PDB entry 9IV1 | electron microscopy, 2.98 A resolution | chains S and A of the 5 polymer chains in the assembly

Chain S:
Name: scFv16
From: synthetic construct
Notes: antibody fragment or engineered binder
Amino-acid sequence (267 residues; each row starts with the number of its first residue; note: 3 numbers in that range are skipped by the numbering (no residue carries them; nothing is unmodelled there); a row labelled like 120A-120P holds insertion residues (120A, then the next letters in order)):
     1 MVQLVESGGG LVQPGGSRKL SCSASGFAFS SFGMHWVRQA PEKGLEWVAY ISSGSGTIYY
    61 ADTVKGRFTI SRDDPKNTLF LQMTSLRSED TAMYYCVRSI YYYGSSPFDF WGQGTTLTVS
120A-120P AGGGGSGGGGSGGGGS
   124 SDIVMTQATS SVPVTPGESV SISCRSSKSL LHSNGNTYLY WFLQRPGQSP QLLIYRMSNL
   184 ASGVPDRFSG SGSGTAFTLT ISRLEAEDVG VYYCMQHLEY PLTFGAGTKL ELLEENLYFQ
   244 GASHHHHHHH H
Disordered / not traced: 1, 120A-120P, 236-254

Chain A:
Name: Guanine nucleotide-binding protein G(s) subunit alpha isoforms short
From: Homo sapiens
Amino-acid sequence (361 residues; each row starts with the number of its first residue; note: 26 numbers in that range are skipped by the numbering (no residue carries them; nothing is unmodelled there)):
     8 MGCTLSAEDK AAVERSKMIE KQLQKDKQVY RATHRLLLLG ADNSGKSTIV K
    75 QMRIYHVNGY SEEECKQYKA VVYSNTIQSI IAIIRAMGRL KIDFGDSARA DDARQLFVLA
   135 GAAEEGFMTA ELAGVIKRLW KDSGVQACFN RSREYQLNDS AAYYLNDLDR IAQPNYIPTQ
   195 QDVLRTRVKT SGIFETKFQV DKVNFHMFDV GAQRDERRKW IQCFNDVTAI IFVVD
   260 SSDYNRLQEA LNDFKSIWNN RWLRTISVIL FLNKQDLLAE KVLAGKSKIE DYFPEFARYT
   320 TPEDATPEPG EDPRVTRAKY FIRDEFLRIS TASGDGRHYC YPHFTCSVDT ENARRIFNDC
   380 RDIIQRMHLR QYELL
Disordered / not traced: 8-11, 75-204

Interface between chain S and chain A:
Pairs across the interface (24; chain S residue first):
  Ser31(S) with Arg22(A)
  Ser52(S) with Glu21(A), hydrogen bond
  Ser53(S) with Glu21(A); Met25(A)
  Gly54(S) with Met25(A)
  Thr57(S) with Glu21(A)
  Ile100(S) with Arg22(A)
  Tyr101(S) with Ala18(A), hydrophobic; Ala19(A); Arg22(A)
  Tyr102(S) with Arg22(A)
  His155(S) with Leu12(A); Ser13(A)
  Asn157(S) with Ser13(A); Asp16(A), hydrogen bond
  Tyr161(S) with Ser13(A), hydrogen bond; Glu15(A); Asp16(A), hydrogen bond
  Tyr163(S) with Glu15(A), hydrogen bond
  Arg179(S) with Glu15(A)
  His220(S) with Ala14(A); Glu15(A)
  Leu221(S) with Ser13(A)
  Tyr223(S) with Ala14(A), hydrophobic
Other interface residues (no listed pair), chain S (20 interface residues in all): Tyr50, Gly56, Pro107, Glu222

In short:
Chain S and chain A form an interface of 20 and 10 residues respectively; the contacts include 5 hydrogen
bonds. Polar contacts include Ser52(S)-Glu21(A), Asn157(S)-Asp16(A) and Tyr161(S)-Ser13(A).
Here chain S is scFv16 (synthetic construct) and chain A is Guanine nucleotide-binding protein G(s) subunit
alpha isoforms short (Homo sapiens). Entry 9IV1 (Identification, structure and agonist design of an androgen
membrane receptor) was determined by electron microscopy, deposited together with 8X9S, 8X9T, 8X9U and 9IV2.
